7OQC - chains 1 and b of the 18 polymer chains in the assembly; structure by electron microscopy, 4.10 A resolution (low resolution: residue-level contacts below are approximate; hydrogen-bond / salt-bridge calls are withheld).

[Chain 1]
Molecule: U1 snRNA
Source organism: Saccharomyces cerevisiae
Sequence (568 nucleotides; row label = number of the first residue in the row):
     1 AUACUUACCU UAAGAUAUCA GAGGAGAUCA AGAAGUCCUA CUGAUCAAAC AUGCGCUUCC
    61 AAUAGUAGAA GGACGUUAAG CAUUUAUCAU UGAACUAUAA UUGUUCAUUG AAGUCAUUGA
   121 UGCAAACUCC UUGGUCACAC ACACAUACGG CGCGGAAGGC GUGUUUGCUG ACGUUUCCAU
   181 UCCCUUGUUU CAAUCAUUGG UUAAUCCCUU GAUUCCUUUG GGGAUUUUUG GGUUAAACUG
   241 AUUUUUGGGG CCCUUUGUUU CUUCUGCCUG GAGAAGUUUG ACACCAAAUU CAAAUUGGUG
   301 UUAGGGGAGC UGGGGCCUUU CAAAAGAGAG CUUUGUAGAG GCAUUCUUUU UGACUACUUU
   361 UCUCUAGCGU GCCAUUUUAG UUUUUGACGG CAGAUUCGAA UGAACUUAAG UUUAUGAUGA
   421 AGGUAUGGCU GUUGAGAUUA UUUGGUCGGG AUUGUAGUUU GAAGAUGUGC UCUUUUGAGC
   481 AGUCUCAACU UUGCUCGUUC CCGUUAUGGG AAAAAUUUUG GAAGGUCUUG GUAGGAACGG
   541 GUGGAUCUUA UAAUUUUUGA UUUAUUUU
Unresolved in the structure: 27-33, 566-568

[Chain b]
Molecule: Small nuclear ribonucleoprotein-associated protein B
Source organism: Saccharomyces cerevisiae
Reference sequence: P40018 (RSMB_YEAST); numbering as in UniProt (aligned over 1-196)
Sequence (196 residues; each row starts with the number of its first residue):
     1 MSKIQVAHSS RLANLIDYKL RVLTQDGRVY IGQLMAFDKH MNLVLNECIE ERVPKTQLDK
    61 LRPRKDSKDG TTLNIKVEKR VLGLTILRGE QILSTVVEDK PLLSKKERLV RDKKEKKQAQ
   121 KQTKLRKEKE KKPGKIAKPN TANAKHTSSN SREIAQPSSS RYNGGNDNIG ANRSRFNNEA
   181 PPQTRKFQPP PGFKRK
Unresolved in the structure: 1, 64-72, 132-196
Curated features (UniProtKB/Swiss-Prot):
  - motif: Lys-105 to Lys-132 (Nuclear localization signal)

[Interface between chain 1 and chain b]
Contacting residue pairs (38):
  C59(1) / Lys-3(b)
  G72(1) / Lys-79(b)
  C74(1) / Val-81(b)
  U121(1) / Thr-56(b)
  U121(1) / Glu-78(b)
  G122(1) / Thr-56(b)
  G122(1) / Gln-57(b)
  C123(1) / Lys-60(b)
  A156(1) / Ser-104(b)
  A156(1) / Lys-106(b)
  A157(1) / Ile-4(b)
  A157(1) / Gln-5(b)
  A157(1) / Ser-104(b)
  A157(1) / Lys-105(b)
  G158(1) / Gln-5(b)
  G158(1) / Ala-7(b)
  G158(1) / His-8(b)
  G159(1) / His-8(b)
  A171(1) / Gln-120(b)
  C172(1) / Lys-124(b)
  G280(1) / Lys-121(b)
  A281(1) / Lys-121(b)
  G298(1) / Arg-126(b)
  G300(1) / Gln-118(b)
  G300(1) / Gln-122(b)
  U301(1) / Gln-118(b)
  U301(1) / Lys-121(b)
  U302(1) / Lys-114(b)
  U302(1) / Lys-121(b)
  U556(1) / His-40(b)
  U556(1) / Asn-42(b)
  U556(1) / Arg-88(b)
  U556(1) / Gly-89(b)
  U556(1) / Glu-90(b)
  U557(1) / Lys-39(b)
  U557(1) / His-40(b)
  U557(1) / Met-41(b)
  U561(1) / Gln-25(b)
Other interface residues (no listed pair), chain 1 (25 interface residues in all): U58, G155, U278, U299
Other interface residues (no listed pair), chain b (35 interface residues in all): Val-6, Ser-9, Pro-54, Lys-76, Lys-100, Leu-125

[In short]
25 residues of chain 1 face 35 of chain b across their interface.
Here chain 1 is U1 snRNA and chain b is Small nuclear ribonucleoprotein-associated protein B, both from
Saccharomyces cerevisiae. Entry 7OQC (The U1 part of Saccharomyces cerevisiae spliceosomal pre-A complex
(delta BS-A ACT1)) was determined by electron microscopy, deposited together with 7OQB and 7OQE.
